Entry 4XUE (X-ray diffraction, 2.30 A resolution); this record covers chain B.

== Chain B ==
Molecule: Catechol O-methyltransferase
Source organism: Homo sapiens
Notes: EC 2.1.1.6
UniProt: P21964 (COMT_HUMAN); residue numbers follow UniProt; this construct covers 52-265
Amino-acid sequence (215 residues; row label = number of the first residue in the row):
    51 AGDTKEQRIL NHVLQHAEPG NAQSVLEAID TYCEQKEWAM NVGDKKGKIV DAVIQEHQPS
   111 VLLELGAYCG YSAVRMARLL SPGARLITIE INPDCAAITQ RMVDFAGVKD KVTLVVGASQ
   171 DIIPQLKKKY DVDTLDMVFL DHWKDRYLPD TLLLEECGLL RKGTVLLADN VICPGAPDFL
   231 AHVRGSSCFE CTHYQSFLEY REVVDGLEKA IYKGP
Differences from the reference sequence: expression tag (51)
Metal / ion sites: Mg2+: Asp-191, Asp-219, Asn-220 (together with 43J)
Small-molecule neighbours:
  - 43J (2-(biphenyl-3-yl)-5-hydroxy-3-methylpyrimidin-4(3H)-one): Trp-88, Met-90, Lys-96, Asp-191, His-192, Trp-193, Lys-194, Asp-195, Asp-219, Asn-220, Pro-224, Leu-248, Glu-249
  - S-adenosylmethionine (SAM): Met-90, Asn-91, Val-92, Glu-114, Gly-116, Ala-117, Tyr-118, Tyr-121, Ser-122, Ile-139, Glu-140, Ile-141, Asn-142, Cys-145, Gly-167, Ala-168, Ser-169, Gln-170, Phe-189, Asp-191, His-192, Trp-193, Arg-196
UniProt features mapped onto this chain:
  - binding site (S-adenosyl-L-methionine): Val-92, Glu-114, Ser-122, Glu-140, Ile-141, Gly-167 to Gln-170, Asp-191
  - binding site (Mg(2+)): Asp-191, Asp-219, Asn-220
  - binding site (substrate): Lys-194, Asn-220, Glu-249
What the authors report for this chain:
  - binding site for 43J: Asn-220, Glu-249

== Summary ==
Chain B binds compound 43J and S-adenosylmethionine. The Mg2+ site is built by Asp-191, Asp-219 and Asn-220.
UniProt lists 10 S-adenosyl-L-methionine-binding residues, 3 Mg2+-binding residues and 3 substrate-binding
residues. The paper reports a binding site for 43J at Asn-220 and Glu-249.
Chain B is Catechol O-methyltransferase (Homo sapiens); the structure, Synthesis and evaluation of
heterocyclic catechol mimics as inhibitors of catechol-O-methyltransferase (COMT): Structure with Cmpd27b, was
determined by X-ray diffraction together with 4XUC and 4XUD from the same study.
